Entry 5LAU (X-ray diffraction, 1.35 A resolution); this record covers chain A.

[Chain A]
Name: MacroD-type macrodomain
Organism: Oceanobacillus iheyensis (strain DSM 14371 / CIP 107618 / JCM 11309 / KCTC 3954 / HTE831)
Reference sequence: Q8EP31 (Q8EP31_OCEIH); residues 1-185 here = UniProt positions 1-185
Chain sequence (208 residues; numbered -22 to 185; the number before each row is that of its first residue; numbers below 1 keep their minus sign (Met-22 is residue -22)):
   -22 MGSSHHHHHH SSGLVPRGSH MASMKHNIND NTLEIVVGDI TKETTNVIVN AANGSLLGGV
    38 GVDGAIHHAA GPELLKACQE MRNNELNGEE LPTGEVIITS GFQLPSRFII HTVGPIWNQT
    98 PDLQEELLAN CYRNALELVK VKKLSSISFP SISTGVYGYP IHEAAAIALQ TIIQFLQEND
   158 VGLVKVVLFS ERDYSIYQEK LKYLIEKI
Not modelled in the structure: -22 to -2, 185
Differences from the reference sequence: expression tag (-22 to 0); engineered mutation Val37 (Gly in Q8EP31)
Small-molecule neighbours: Adenosine-5-Diphosphoribose (AR6; [(2R,3S,4R,5R)-5-(6-aminopurin-9-yl)-3,4-dihydroxy-oxolan-2-yl]methyl [hydroxy-[[(2R,3S,4R,5S)-3,4,5-trihydroxyoxolan-2-yl]methoxy]phosphoryl] hydrogen phosphate): Gly15, Asp16, Ile17, Thr18, Ala28, Ala29, Asn30, Leu34, Gly36, Val37, Gly38, Val39, Asp40, Ala42, Pro127, Ser128, Ile129, Ser130, Thr131, Gly132, Val133, Tyr134, Val164, Phe166, Asp170
From the paper describing this entry:
  - mutagenesis - G37V: decreased catalytic activity on OAADPr
  - mutagenesis - G37V: unchanged binding to OAADPr
  - mutagenesis - N30A, G37V: unchanged stability
  - mutagenesis - G37V: decreased catalytic activity on MARylated proteins
  - conformationally variable residues (side-chain flip): Asp40
  - catalytic residues: Asn27, Asn30, Asp40, His44, Tyr134 (citing earlier work)
  - mutagenesis - N30A, D40A (4.4-fold): decreased catalytic activity

[Summary]
Ligands of chain A: Adenosine-5-Diphosphoribose. The paper reports catalytic residues Asn27, Asn30 and Asp40
among others; N30A and D40A reduce catalytic activity.
Chain A is MacroD-type macrodomain (Oceanobacillus iheyensis (strain DSM 14371 / CIP 107618 / JCM 11309 / KCTC
3954 / HTE831)); the structure, Oceanobacillus iheyensis macrodomain mutant G37V with ADPR, was determined by
X-ray diffraction (same publication as 5FUD, 5L9K, 5L9Q, 5LBP and 5LCC).
